6OCL - chain A; structure by X-ray diffraction, 2.35 A resolution.

Chain A:
Name: Serum albumin
Organism: Oryctolagus cuniculus
UniProt: G1U9S2 (G1U9S2_RABIT); residues 1-584 here correspond to UniProt positions 25-608 (UniProt number = residue number + 24)
Sequence (584 residues; each row starts with the number of its first residue):
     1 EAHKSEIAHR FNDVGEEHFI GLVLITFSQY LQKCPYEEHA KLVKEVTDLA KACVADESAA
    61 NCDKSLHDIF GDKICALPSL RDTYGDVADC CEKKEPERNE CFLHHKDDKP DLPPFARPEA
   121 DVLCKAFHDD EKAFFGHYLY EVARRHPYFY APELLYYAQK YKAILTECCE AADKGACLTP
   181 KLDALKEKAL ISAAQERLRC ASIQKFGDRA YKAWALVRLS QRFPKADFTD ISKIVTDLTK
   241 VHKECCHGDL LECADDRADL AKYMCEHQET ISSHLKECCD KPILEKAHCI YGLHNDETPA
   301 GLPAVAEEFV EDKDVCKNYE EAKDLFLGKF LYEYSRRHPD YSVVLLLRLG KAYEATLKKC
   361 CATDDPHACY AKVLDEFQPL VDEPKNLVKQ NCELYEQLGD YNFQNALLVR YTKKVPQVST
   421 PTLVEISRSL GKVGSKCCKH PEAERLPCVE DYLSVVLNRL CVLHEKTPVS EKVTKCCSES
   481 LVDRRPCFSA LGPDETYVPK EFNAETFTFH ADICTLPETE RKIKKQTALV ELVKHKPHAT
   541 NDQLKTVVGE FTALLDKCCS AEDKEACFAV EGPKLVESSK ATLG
Disordered / not traced: 1-3
Disulfides: Cys-53/Cys-62, Cys-75/Cys-91, Cys-90/Cys-101, Cys-124/Cys-169, Cys-168/Cys-177, Cys-200/Cys-246, Cys-245/Cys-253, Cys-265/Cys-279, Cys-278/Cys-289, Cys-316/Cys-361, Cys-360/Cys-369, Cys-392/Cys-438, Cys-437/Cys-448, Cys-461/Cys-477, Cys-476/Cys-487, Cys-514/Cys-559, Cys-558/Cys-567
Residues lining bound ligands: (S)-Suprofen (M5A; (2S)-2-[4-(thiophene-2-carbonyl)phenyl]propanoic acid): Leu-387, Val-388, Asn-391, Cys-392, Phe-403, Leu-407, Tyr-411, Lys-414, Leu-430, Val-433, Gly-434, Cys-438, Val-449, Leu-453, Leu-457, Arg-485, Phe-488, Ser-489

Summary:
Chain A binds (S)-Suprofen.
Chain A is Serum albumin (Oryctolagus cuniculus); the structure, Crystal Structure of Leporine Serum Albumin
in Complex with Suprofen, was determined by X-ray diffraction together with 6OCI, 6OCJ and 6OCK from the same
study.
